PDB entry 5JKN | X-ray diffraction, 3.00 A resolution | chain A

Chain A:
Molecule: Protein FAM63A
Organism: Homo sapiens
Reference sequence: Q8N5J2 (FA63A_HUMAN); residues 110-384 here = UniProt positions 110-384
Chain sequence (289 residues; each row starts with the number of its first residue):
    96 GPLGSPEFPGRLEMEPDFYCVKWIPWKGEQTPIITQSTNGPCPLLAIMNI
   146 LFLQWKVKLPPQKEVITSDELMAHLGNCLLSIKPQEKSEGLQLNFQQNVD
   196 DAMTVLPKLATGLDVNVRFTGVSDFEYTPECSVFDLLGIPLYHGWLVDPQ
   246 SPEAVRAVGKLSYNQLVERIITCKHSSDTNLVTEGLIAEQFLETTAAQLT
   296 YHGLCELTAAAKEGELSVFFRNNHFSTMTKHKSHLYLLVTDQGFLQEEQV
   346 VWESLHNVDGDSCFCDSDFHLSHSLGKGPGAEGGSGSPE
Unresolved in the structure: 96-110, 182-184, 370-384
Sequence notes: expression tag (96-109)
Bound ions: Hg2+ near Cys-226 (its only coordinating residue here)
UniProt features mapped onto this chain:
  - active site: Cys-137 (Nucleophile), His-319 (Proton acceptor)
  - mutagenesis: Gln-131 (Q131A/E: Abolishes ubiquitin hydrolase activity), Cys-137 (C137A: Abolishes ubiquitin hydrolase activity), Asp-209 (D209A: Abolishes ubiquitin hydrolase activity), Val-210 (V210A: Greatly impairs ubiquitin hydrolase activity), Trp-240 (W240A: Abolishes ubiquitin hydrolase activity), Tyr-258 (Y258A: Abolishes ubiquitin hydrolase activity), Glu-263 (E263A: Greatly impairs ubiquitin hydrolase activity; E263R: Abolishes ubiquitin hydrolase activity), Phe-315 (F315A: Abolishes ubiquitin hydrolase activity), His-319 (H319A: Abolishes ubiquitin hydrolase activity)
Reported in the primary citation:
  - catalytic residues: Gln-131, Cys-137, His-319 (proposed by the authors, not directly observed)
  - mutagenesis - C137A, H319A: abolished catalytic activity on K48-linked polyUb
  - mutagenesis - Q131A, Q131E, W240A, Y258A, F315A: abolished catalytic activity
  - conformationally variable residues (side-chain flip): Cys-137

In short:
Curated annotation (UniProt) lists active-site residues Cys-137 and His-319 and 9 mutagenesis sites. From the
paper: catalytic residues Gln-131, Cys-137 and His-319; Q131A, Q131E and W240A, among others, abolish
catalytic activity; 7 substitutions were tested in all.
Chain A is Protein FAM63A (Homo sapiens); the structure, Crystal structure of deubiquitinase MINDY-1, was
determined by X-ray diffraction.
